Entry 2IZ0 (X-ray diffraction, 2.60 A resolution); this record covers chains A and B.

# Chain A (and B)
Molecule: 6-phosphogluconate dehydrogenase, decarboxylating
Organism: Lactococcus lactis
Notes: EC 1.1.1.44; chain B of this document is another copy of the same molecule, construct and numbering; everything in this record applies to it too
Reference sequence: P96789 (6PGD_LACLM); residues 1-472 here = UniProt positions 1-472
Chain sequence (474 residues; numbered -1 to 472; the number before each row is that of its first residue; numbers below 1 keep their minus sign (His-1 is residue -1)):
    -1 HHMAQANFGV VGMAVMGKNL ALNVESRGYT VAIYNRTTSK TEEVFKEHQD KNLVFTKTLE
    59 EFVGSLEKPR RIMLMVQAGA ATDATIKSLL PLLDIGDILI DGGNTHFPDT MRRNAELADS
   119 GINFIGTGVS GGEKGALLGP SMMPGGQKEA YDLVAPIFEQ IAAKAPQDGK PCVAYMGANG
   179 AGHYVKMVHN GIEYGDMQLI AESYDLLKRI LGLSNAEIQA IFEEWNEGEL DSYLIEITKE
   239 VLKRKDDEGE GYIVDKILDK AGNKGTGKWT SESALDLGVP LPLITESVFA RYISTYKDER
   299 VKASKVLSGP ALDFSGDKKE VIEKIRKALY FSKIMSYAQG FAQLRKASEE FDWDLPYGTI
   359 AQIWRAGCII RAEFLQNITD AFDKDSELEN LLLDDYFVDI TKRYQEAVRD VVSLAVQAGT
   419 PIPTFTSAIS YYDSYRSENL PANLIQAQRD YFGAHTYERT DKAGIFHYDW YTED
Unresolved in the structure: -1 to 0, 471-472 (chain B: 261-262, 471-472)
Differences from the reference sequence: expression tag (-1 to 0); conflict Phe43 (Tyr in P96789)
Residues lining bound ligands:
  - NADP (NAP; NADP nicotinamide-adenine-dinucleotide phosphate): Gly10, Met11, Ala12, Val13, Met14, Gly15, Asn33, Arg34, Thr35, Lys38, Met73, Val74, Gln75, Ala76, Ala79, Thr83, Gly100, Gly101, Asn102, Val127, Gly130, Lys184
  - 3,6,9,12,15,18-hexaoxaicosane-1,20-diol (P33): Pro164, Gln165, Asp229, Glu371
  - 4-phospho-D-erythronohydroxamic acid (RES): Asn102, Val127, Lys184, His187, Asn188, Glu191, Tyr192, Gly260, Asn261, Lys262, Gly263, Thr264, Arg289, Ile367
Curated features (UniProtKB/Swiss-Prot):
  - active site: Lys184 (Proton acceptor), Glu191 (Proton donor)
  - binding site (NADP(+)): Gly10 to Gly15, Asn33 to Thr35, Val74 to Ala76, Asn102
  - binding site (substrate): Asn102, Ser128 to Gly130, His187, Asn188, Tyr192, Lys262, Arg289, Arg447, His453
Reported in the primary citation:
  - binding site for NADP: Met14, Asn33, Arg34, Thr35, Val74, Ala76, Asn102
  - binding site for 4-phospho-D-erythronohydroxamic acid: Asn102, Gly130, Lys184, Asn188, Glu191, Tyr192, Arg289, Arg447, His453
  - catalytic residues: Lys184 (citing earlier work)
  - catalytic residues: Glu191 (proposed by the authors, not directly observed)

# Chain A / chain B interface
Contacting residue pairs (264):
  Gly130(A) - Phe450(B)
  Glu131(A) - Phe450(B)  hydrogen bond (backbone-backbone)
  Lys132(A) - Tyr469(B)
  Glu191(A) - Phe450(B)
  Met195(A) - Ile443(B)  hydrophobic
  Met195(A) - Gln446(B)
  Met195(A) - Arg447(B)
  Gln196(A) - Ile443(B)
  Ile198(A) - Gln446(B)
  Ala199(A) - Pro439(B)
  Tyr202(A) - Pro439(B)  hydrophobic
  Tyr202(A) - Asn441(B)
  Tyr202(A) - Leu442(B)  hydrophobic
  Asp203(A) - Pro439(B)
  Arg207(A) - Ser435(B)  hydrogen bond
  Arg207(A) - Asn437(B)  hydrogen bond (side chain-backbone)
  Tyr231(A) - Tyr449(B)
  Tyr231(A) - Phe450(B)
  Ile235(A) - Tyr449(B)  hydrophobic
  Ile235(A) - Phe450(B)  hydrophobic
  Thr236(A) - Gln446(B)  hydrogen bond
  Val239(A) - Ala445(B)  hydrophobic
  Val239(A) - Trp468(B)  hydrophobic
  Arg242(A) - Tyr466(B)
  Arg242(A) - Asp467(B)
  Arg242(A) - Trp468(B)  hydrogen bond (side chain-backbone)
  Lys243(A) - Tyr466(B)  hydrogen bond (backbone-side chain)
  Asp244(A) - Arg457(B)  salt bridge
  Asp245(A) - Arg457(B)  salt bridge
  Asp245(A) - Tyr466(B)
  Glu246(A) - Arg457(B)
  Glu246(A) - Lys460(B)  salt bridge
  Glu246(A) - Phe464(B)
  Ile251(A) - Tyr455(B)
  Ile251(A) - Arg457(B)
  Ile251(A) - Tyr466(B)  hydrophobic
  Ile251(A) - Trp468(B)  hydrophobic
  Val252(A) - Asn441(B)  hydrogen bond (backbone-side chain)
  Lys254(A) - Arg457(B)
  Lys254(A) - Thr458(B)  hydrogen bond (backbone-backbone)
  Ile255(A) - Asn441(B)
  Ile255(A) - Gln444(B)
  Ile255(A) - Ala445(B)  hydrophobic
  Ile255(A) - Tyr455(B)  hydrophobic
  Ile255(A) - Glu456(B)
  Ile255(A) - Thr458(B)
  Leu256(A) - Glu456(B)  hydrogen bond (backbone-backbone)
  Leu256(A) - Arg457(B)
  Leu256(A) - Thr458(B)
  Asp257(A) - Glu436(B)
  Asp257(A) - Asn437(B)
  Asp257(A) - Leu438(B)  hydrogen bond (side chain-backbone)
  Asp257(A) - Ala440(B)
  Asp257(A) - Asn441(B)
  Lys258(A) - Gln444(B)  hydrogen bond (backbone-side chain)
  Ala259(A) - Gln444(B)
  Gly260(A) - Gln444(B)  hydrogen bond (backbone-side chain)
  Gly260(A) - Arg447(B)  hydrogen bond (backbone-side chain)
  Asn261(A) - Arg447(B)
  Lys262(A) - Arg447(B)
  Lys262(A) - His453(B)  hydrogen bond
  Lys266(A) - Leu273(B)
  Ser269(A) - Leu273(B)
  Glu270(A) - Leu273(B)
  Ala272(A) - Tyr290(B)
  Leu273(A) - Lys266(B)
  Leu273(A) - Leu273(B)  hydrophobic
  Leu273(A) - Val286(B)  hydrophobic
  Leu273(A) - Phe287(B)  hydrophobic
  Leu273(A) - Tyr290(B)  hydrogen bond (backbone-side chain)
  Asp274(A) - Lys266(B)  salt bridge
  Asp274(A) - Glu270(B)
  Gly276(A) - Tyr290(B)
  Gly276(A) - Tyr294(B)
  Val277(A) - Phe287(B)
  Val277(A) - Tyr290(B)
  Pro278(A) - Phe287(B)  hydrophobic
  Pro278(A) - Ile291(B)  hydrophobic
  Pro278(A) - Tyr294(B)
  Leu279(A) - Phe287(B)
  Pro280(A) - Glu284(B)
  Pro280(A) - Phe287(B)
  Thr283(A) - Thr283(B)
  Thr283(A) - Phe287(B)
  Glu284(A) - Pro280(B)
  Glu284(A) - Glu284(B)
  Glu284(A) - Ser425(B)  hydrogen bond
  Val286(A) - Leu273(B)  hydrophobic
  Phe287(A) - Leu273(B)  hydrophobic
  Phe287(A) - Val277(B)
  Phe287(A) - Pro278(B)  hydrophobic
  Phe287(A) - Leu279(B)
  Phe287(A) - Pro280(B)  hydrophobic
  Phe287(A) - Thr283(B)
  Arg289(A) - Arg447(B)
  Tyr290(A) - Ala272(B)
  Tyr290(A) - Leu273(B)  hydrogen bond (side chain-backbone)
  Tyr290(A) - Gly276(B)
  Tyr290(A) - Val277(B)
  Ile291(A) - Tyr429(B)  hydrophobic
  Ile291(A) - Tyr433(B)
  Ser292(A) - Ala440(B)
  Tyr294(A) - Gly276(B)
  Tyr294(A) - Val277(B)
  Tyr294(A) - Pro278(B)
  Tyr294(A) - Lys344(B)
  Lys295(A) - Glu436(B)  hydrogen bond (side chain-backbone)
  Lys295(A) - Asn437(B)  hydrogen bond
  Glu297(A) - Glu387(B)
  Glu297(A) - Asn388(B)
  Glu297(A) - Tyr433(B)  hydrogen bond
  Arg298(A) - Ser432(B)
  Arg298(A) - Tyr433(B)
  Arg298(A) - Ser435(B)  hydrogen bond (side chain-backbone)
  Arg298(A) - Glu436(B)  hydrogen bond (side chain-backbone)
  Arg298(A) - Asn437(B)
  Arg298(A) - Leu438(B)
  Lys300(A) - Glu387(B)  salt bridge
  Ala301(A) - Leu391(B)  hydrophobic
  Ala301(A) - Tyr433(B)
  Ser302(A) - Arg434(B)
  Ser302(A) - Glu436(B)
  Val304(A) - Val396(B)  hydrophobic
  Leu305(A) - Leu390(B)
  Leu305(A) - Tyr430(B)
  Leu305(A) - Arg434(B)
  Ser306(A) - Lys400(B)
  Ser306(A) - Gln403(B)  hydrogen bond (backbone-side chain)
  Ser306(A) - Tyr430(B)  hydrogen bond (backbone-side chain)
  Ser306(A) - Arg434(B)
  Gly307(A) - Gln403(B)
  Gly307(A) - Arg434(B)
  Pro308(A) - Gln403(B)
  Pro308(A) - Arg407(B)
  Pro308(A) - Arg434(B)
  Ile367(A) - Phe450(B)  hydrophobic
  Glu387(A) - Glu297(B)
  Glu387(A) - Lys300(B)  salt bridge
  Asn388(A) - Glu297(B)
  Leu390(A) - Leu305(B)
  Leu391(A) - Ala301(B)  hydrophobic
  Val396(A) - Val304(B)
  Thr399(A) - Leu305(B)
  Lys400(A) - Ser306(B)
  Gln403(A) - Ser306(B)
  Gln403(A) - Gly307(B)
  Glu404(A) - Pro308(B)
  Arg407(A) - Pro308(B)
  Arg407(A) - Val414(B)  hydrogen bond (side chain-backbone)
  Arg407(A) - Gln415(B)  hydrogen bond (backbone-side chain)
  Arg407(A) - Gly417(B)
  Asp408(A) - Gln415(B)  hydrogen bond
  Val410(A) - Val414(B)  hydrophobic
  Ser411(A) - Ser411(B)  hydrogen bond
  Val414(A) - Arg407(B)  hydrogen bond (backbone-side chain)
  Val414(A) - Val410(B)  hydrophobic
  Gln415(A) - Arg407(B)
  Gln415(A) - Asp408(B)  hydrogen bond
  Gln415(A) - Ser411(B)  hydrogen bond
  Gly417(A) - Arg407(B)
  Gly417(A) - Asp431(B)
  Gly417(A) - Arg434(B)  hydrogen bond (backbone-side chain)
  Thr418(A) - Asp431(B)
  Pro419(A) - Ser428(B)
  Pro419(A) - Asp431(B)
  Pro419(A) - Ser432(B)
  Pro419(A) - Ser435(B)
  Ile420(A) - Ser428(B)
  Pro421(A) - Ser428(B)
  Thr424(A) - Thr424(B)
  Thr424(A) - Ser428(B)  hydrogen bond
  Ser425(A) - Glu284(B)
  Ser428(A) - Pro419(B)
  Ser428(A) - Pro421(B)
  Ser428(A) - Thr424(B)  hydrogen bond
  Tyr430(A) - Leu305(B)
  Tyr430(A) - Ser306(B)  hydrogen bond (side chain-backbone)
  Asp431(A) - Gly417(B)
  Asp431(A) - Pro419(B)
  Ser432(A) - Ile291(B)
  Ser432(A) - Arg298(B)
  Ser432(A) - Pro419(B)
  Tyr433(A) - Ile291(B)
  Tyr433(A) - Glu297(B)  hydrogen bond
  Tyr433(A) - Arg298(B)
  Tyr433(A) - Ala301(B)
  Tyr433(A) - Leu305(B)  hydrophobic
  Arg434(A) - Ala301(B)
  Arg434(A) - Ser302(B)  hydrogen bond (backbone-backbone)
  Arg434(A) - Leu305(B)
  Arg434(A) - Ser306(B)
  Arg434(A) - Gly307(B)
  Arg434(A) - Pro308(B)
  Arg434(A) - Gly417(B)  hydrogen bond (side chain-backbone)
  Ser435(A) - Arg207(B)  hydrogen bond
  Ser435(A) - Arg298(B)  hydrogen bond (backbone-side chain)
  Glu436(A) - Asp257(B)
  Glu436(A) - Lys295(B)  hydrogen bond (backbone-side chain)
  Glu436(A) - Arg298(B)  hydrogen bond (backbone-side chain)
  Glu436(A) - Ser302(B)
  Asn437(A) - Arg207(B)  hydrogen bond (backbone-side chain)
  Asn437(A) - Asp257(B)
  Asn437(A) - Lys295(B)  hydrogen bond
  Leu438(A) - Arg207(B)
  Leu438(A) - Asp257(B)  hydrogen bond (backbone-side chain)
  Leu438(A) - Arg298(B)
  Leu438(A) - Pro419(B)  hydrophobic
  Pro439(A) - Ala199(B)
  Pro439(A) - Tyr202(B)  hydrophobic
  Pro439(A) - Asp203(B)
  Ala440(A) - Asp257(B)
  Ala440(A) - Ser292(B)
  Asn441(A) - Tyr202(B)
  Asn441(A) - Val252(B)  hydrogen bond (side chain-backbone)
  Asn441(A) - Ile255(B)
  Asn441(A) - Asp257(B)
  Leu442(A) - Tyr202(B)  hydrophobic
  Leu442(A) - Val239(B)  hydrophobic
  Ile443(A) - Met195(B)
  Ile443(A) - Gln196(B)
  Ile443(A) - Ala199(B)  hydrophobic
  Ile443(A) - Arg289(B)
  Gln444(A) - Ile255(B)
  Gln444(A) - Lys258(B)
  Gln444(A) - Ala259(B)
  Gln444(A) - Gly260(B)  hydrogen bond (side chain-backbone)
  Ala445(A) - Val239(B)  hydrophobic
  Ala445(A) - Ile255(B)  hydrophobic
  Gln446(A) - Met195(B)
  Gln446(A) - Ile198(B)
  Gln446(A) - Thr236(B)  hydrogen bond
  Arg447(A) - Met195(B)
  Arg447(A) - Gly260(B)
  Arg447(A) - Arg289(B)
  Tyr449(A) - Tyr231(B)
  Tyr449(A) - Ile235(B)  hydrophobic
  Phe450(A) - Glu191(B)
  Phe450(A) - Met195(B)  hydrophobic
  Phe450(A) - Ile367(B)  hydrophobic
  Tyr455(A) - Ile251(B)
  Tyr455(A) - Ile255(B)  hydrophobic
  Glu456(A) - Ile255(B)
  Glu456(A) - Leu256(B)  hydrogen bond (backbone-backbone)
  Glu456(A) - Lys258(B)
  Arg457(A) - Asp244(B)  salt bridge
  Arg457(A) - Asp245(B)  salt bridge
  Arg457(A) - Glu246(B)
  Arg457(A) - Ile251(B)
  Arg457(A) - Lys254(B)
  Arg457(A) - Leu256(B)
  Thr458(A) - Asp253(B)
  Thr458(A) - Lys254(B)  hydrogen bond (backbone-backbone)
  Thr458(A) - Ile255(B)
  Thr458(A) - Leu256(B)
  Lys460(A) - Glu246(B)  salt bridge
  Phe464(A) - Glu246(B)
  Tyr466(A) - Arg242(B)  hydrogen bond
  Tyr466(A) - Lys243(B)  hydrogen bond (side chain-backbone)
  Tyr466(A) - Asp245(B)
  Tyr466(A) - Ile251(B)  hydrophobic
  Asp467(A) - Arg242(B)
  Trp468(A) - Val239(B)  hydrophobic
  Trp468(A) - Arg242(B)  hydrogen bond (backbone-side chain)
  Trp468(A) - Ile251(B)  hydrophobic
Other interface residues (no listed pair), chain A (126 interface residues in all): Val13, Glu200, Leu232, Glu238, Asp253, Val299, Ile427, Tyr429, Asp459, His465, Tyr469
Other interface residues (no listed pair), chain B (119 interface residues in all): Leu232, Glu238, Ser269, Asp274, Val299, Thr418, Ile420, Ile427, Gly451, Ala452

# In short
126 residues of chain A and 119 residues of chain B are in contact; the contacts include 53 hydrogen bonds and
9 salt bridges. Among the polar pairs are Asp244(A)-Arg457(B), Asp245(A)-Arg457(B) and Glu246(A)-Lys460(B).
The paper reports catalytic residues Lys184(A) and Glu191(A); a binding site for
4-phospho-D-erythronohydroxamic acid at Asn102(A), Gly130(A) and Lys184(A) among others.
Both chains are 6-phosphogluconate dehydrogenase, decarboxylating (Lactococcus lactis). Entry 2IZ0 (PEX
inhibitor-home data) was determined by X-ray diffraction, deposited together with 2IYO, 2IYP and 2IZ1.
